PDB entry 8XXT | electron microscopy, 2.85 A resolution | chains B and H of the 9 polymer chains in the assembly

[Chain B]
Protein: DNA-directed RNA polymerase subunit beta
Source organism: African swine fever virus
Notes: EC 2.7.7.6
Reference sequence: A0A2X0RU95 (A0A2X0RU95_ASF); residues 8-1242 here = UniProt positions 8-1242
Amino-acid sequence (1235 residues; row label = number of the first residue in the row):
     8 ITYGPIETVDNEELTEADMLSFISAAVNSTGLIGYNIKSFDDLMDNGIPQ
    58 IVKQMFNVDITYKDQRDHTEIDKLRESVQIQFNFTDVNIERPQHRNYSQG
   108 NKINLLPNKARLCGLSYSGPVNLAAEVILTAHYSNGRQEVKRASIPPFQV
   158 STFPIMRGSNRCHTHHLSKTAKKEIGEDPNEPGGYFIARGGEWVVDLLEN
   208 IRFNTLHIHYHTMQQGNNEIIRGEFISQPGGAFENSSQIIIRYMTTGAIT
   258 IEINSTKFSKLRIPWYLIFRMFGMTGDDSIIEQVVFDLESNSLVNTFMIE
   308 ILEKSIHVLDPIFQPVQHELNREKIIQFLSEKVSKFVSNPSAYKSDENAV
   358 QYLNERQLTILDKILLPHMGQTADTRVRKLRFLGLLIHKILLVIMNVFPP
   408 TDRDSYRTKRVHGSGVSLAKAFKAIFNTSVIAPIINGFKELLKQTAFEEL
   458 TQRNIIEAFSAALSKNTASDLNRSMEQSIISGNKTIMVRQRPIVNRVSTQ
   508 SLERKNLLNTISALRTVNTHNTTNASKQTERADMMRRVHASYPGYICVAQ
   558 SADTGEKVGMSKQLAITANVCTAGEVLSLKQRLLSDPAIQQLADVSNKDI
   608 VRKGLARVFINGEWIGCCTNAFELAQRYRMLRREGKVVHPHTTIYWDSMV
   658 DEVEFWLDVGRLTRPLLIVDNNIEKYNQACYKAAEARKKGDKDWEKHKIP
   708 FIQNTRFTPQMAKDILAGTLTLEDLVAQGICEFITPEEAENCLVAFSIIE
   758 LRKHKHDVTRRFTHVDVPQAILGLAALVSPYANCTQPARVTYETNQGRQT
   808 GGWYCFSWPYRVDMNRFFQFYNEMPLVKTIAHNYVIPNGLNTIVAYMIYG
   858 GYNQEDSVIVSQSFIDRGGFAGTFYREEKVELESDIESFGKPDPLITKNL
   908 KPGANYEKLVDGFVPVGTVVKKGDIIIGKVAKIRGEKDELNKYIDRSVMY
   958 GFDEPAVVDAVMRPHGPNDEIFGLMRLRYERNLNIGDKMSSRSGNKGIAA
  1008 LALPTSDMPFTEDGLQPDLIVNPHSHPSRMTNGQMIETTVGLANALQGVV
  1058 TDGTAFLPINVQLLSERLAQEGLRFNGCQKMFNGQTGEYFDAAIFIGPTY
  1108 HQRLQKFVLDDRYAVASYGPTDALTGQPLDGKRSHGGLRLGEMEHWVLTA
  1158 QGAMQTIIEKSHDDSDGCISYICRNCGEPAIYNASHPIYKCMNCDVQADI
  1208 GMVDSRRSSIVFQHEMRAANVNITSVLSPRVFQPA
Disordered / not traced: 941-949
Bound ions: Zn2+: C1180, C1183, C1198, C1201

[Chain H]
Protein: DNA-directed RNA polymerase RPB10 homolog
Source organism: African swine fever virus
Reference sequence: A0A0C5BCR6 (A0A0C5BCR6_ASF); residue numbers follow UniProt; this construct covers 1-80
Amino-acid sequence (80 residues; numbered 1 to 80; the number before each row is that of its first residue):
     1 MLIPVVCFTCGFPIGTYAAIFDKARTEYIKTKMGGTLPQNIPLDASLQIE
    51 LKDLITALGIPMRVCCRTHLITTLDYRKYY
Disordered / not traced: 34-44
Bound ions: Zn2+: C7, C10, C65, C66

[How chain B and chain H interact]
Residue-residue contacts (67):
  K180(B) with Y80(H), hydrogen bond (side chain-backbone)
  P186(B) with Y80(H)
  N187(B) with Y79(H), hydrogen bond (side chain-backbone)
  W810(B) with M1(H), hydrophobic; L74(H), hydrophobic; Y76(H)
  F813(B) with Y76(H), hydrogen bond (backbone-side chain); Y79(H), hydrophobic; Y80(H)
  W815(B) with Y76(H), hydrogen bond
  Y817(B) with Y80(H)
  F827(B) with M1(H), hydrogen bond (backbone-backbone)
  Y828(B) with M1(H); L2(H); P4(H), hydrophobic; F8(H), hydrophobic
  N829(B) with T73(H); L74(H), hydrogen bond (backbone-backbone)
  E830(B) with F8(H); H69(H), salt bridge; T72(H), hydrogen bond; T73(H), hydrogen bond
  M831(B) with T72(H), hydrogen bond (backbone-backbone); L74(H)
  L833(B) with T68(H); I71(H), hydrophobic; T72(H)
  K835(B) with S46(H), hydrogen bond
  I843(B) with Y79(H), hydrophobic
  P844(B) with L74(H)
  N848(B) with T68(H); H69(H), hydrogen bond (backbone-side chain); T72(H), hydrogen bond
  I850(B) with T9(H); V64(H), hydrophobic
  F871(B) with F8(H), hydrophobic
  R874(B) with V6(H); C7(H), hydrogen bond (side chain-backbone); F8(H), hydrogen bond (side chain-backbone); T9(H), hydrogen bond (side chain-backbone); C10(H); G11(H)
  D1020(B) with R63(H)
  G1021(B) with R63(H), hydrogen bond (backbone-side chain)
  L1022(B) with C65(H)
  Q1023(B) with T9(H), hydrogen bond (side chain-backbone)
  D1025(B) with T9(H), hydrogen bond
  A1052(B) with V64(H); R67(H); T68(H)
  L1053(B) with K52(H); M62(H); V64(H), hydrophobic
  Q1054(B) with E50(H); L51(H); K52(H)
  G1055(B) with L51(H), hydrogen bond (backbone-backbone); I71(H)
  V1056(B) with L47(H), hydrophobic; I49(H); E50(H); I71(H)
  V1057(B) with L47(H); T72(H)
  D1059(B) with S46(H)
  E1078(B) with K52(H), salt bridge
  P1105(B) with V64(H)
Also at the interface, not in a pair above, chain B (43 interface residues in all): C812, S814, F825, N840, L847, S870, G875, G876, L1049
Also at the interface, not in a pair above, chain H (30 interface residues in all): D75

[Summary]
43 residues of chain B face 30 of chain H across their interface; the contacts include 19 hydrogen bonds and 2
salt bridges. Polar pairs include E830(B)-H69(H), E1078(B)-K52(H) and K180(B)-Y80(H). The Zn2+ site is built
by C1180(B), C1183(B), C1198(B) and C1201(B).
Here chain B is DNA-directed RNA polymerase subunit beta and chain H is DNA-directed RNA polymerase RPB10
homolog, both from African swine fever virus. Entry 8XXT (ASFV RNAP M1249L C-tail occupied complex2 (MCOC2))
was determined by electron microscopy together with 8Y0E, 8XX4, 8XX5, 8XXP and 8XY6 from the same study.
